PDB entry 9FG3 | electron microscopy, 3.10 A resolution | chains A and F of the 7 polymer chains in the assembly

# Chain A
Name: Gamma-aminobutyric acid receptor subunit alpha-1
Source organism: Homo sapiens
UniProtKB: P14867 (GBRA1_HUMAN); residues 5-429 here correspond to UniProt positions 32-456 (UniProt number = residue number + 27)
Sequence (411 residues; numbered -52 to 429; 71 numbers in that range are skipped by the numbering (no residue carries them; nothing is unmodelled there); the number before each row is that of its first residue; numbers below 1 keep their minus sign (Met-52 is residue -52)):
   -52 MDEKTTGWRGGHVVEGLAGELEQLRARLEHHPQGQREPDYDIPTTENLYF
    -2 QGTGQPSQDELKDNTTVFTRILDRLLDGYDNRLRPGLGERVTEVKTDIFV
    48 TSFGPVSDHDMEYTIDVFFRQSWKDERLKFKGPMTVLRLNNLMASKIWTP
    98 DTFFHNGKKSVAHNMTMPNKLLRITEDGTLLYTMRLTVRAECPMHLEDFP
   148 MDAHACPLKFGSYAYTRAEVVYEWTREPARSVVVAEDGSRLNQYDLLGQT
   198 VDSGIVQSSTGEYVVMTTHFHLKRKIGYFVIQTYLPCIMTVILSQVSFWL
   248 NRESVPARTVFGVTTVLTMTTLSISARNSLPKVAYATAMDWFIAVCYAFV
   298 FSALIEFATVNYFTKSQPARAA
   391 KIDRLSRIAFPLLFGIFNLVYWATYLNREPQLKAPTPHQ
Disordered / not traced: -52 to 9, 419-429
Disulfides: Cys139-Cys153
Covalently attached groups: glycan linked to Asn111
Sequence notes: initiating methionine (-52); expression tag (-51 to 4); linker (313-319)
Ligand contacts:
  - gamma-amino-butanoic acid (ABU): Phe65, Arg67, Leu118, Thr130
  - D3D ((19S,22R,25R)-22,25,26-trihydroxy-16,22-dioxo-17,21,23-trioxa-22lambda~5~-phosphahexacosan-19-yl (9E)-octadec-9-enoate): Asp192, Lys220, Arg221, Lys222, Ile223, Gly224, Val227, Ile228, Leu232, Pro233, Ile235, Met236, Ile239, Pro401, Phe404, Gly405, Asn408, Trp412, Leu416
Swiss-Prot annotation at these positions:
  - binding site (4-aminobutanoate): Arg67, Thr130
  - binding site (3alpha-hydroxy-5alpha-pregnan-11,20-dione): Trp246
  - glycosylation (N-linked (GlcNAc...) asparagine): Asn11, Asn111

# Chain F
Name: Nanobody38
Source organism: Lama glama
Notes: antibody fragment or engineered binder
Sequence (133 residues; row label = number of the first residue in the row):
     2 QVQLQESGGGLVQAGGSLRVSCAASGRTFTTYIMAWFRQAPGKEREFLAA
    52 MDQGRIQYYGDSVRGRFTISRDYAKNSVDLQLDGLRPEDTAVYYCAAGAG
   102 FWGLRTASSYHYWGQGTQVTVSSHHHHHHEPEA
Disordered / not traced: 125-134
Disulfides: Cys23-Cys96

# Interface between chain A and chain F
Residue-residue contacts (32; chain A residue first):
  His142(A) with Thr32(F); Tyr33(F)
  Glu144(A) with Arg28(F), salt bridge
  Ala150(A) with Phe102(F), hydrophobic
  His151(A) with Phe102(F)
  Ala152(A) with Gly101(F)
  Lys156(A) with Asp53(F), salt bridge
  Leu194(A) with Phe102(F), hydrophobic; Trp103(F)
  Gly195(A) with Trp103(F)
  Asp199(A) with Tyr59(F); Leu105(F); Arg106(F), salt bridge
  Ser200(A) with Tyr59(F)
  Gly201(A) with Gln58(F)
  Ile202(A) with Arg56(F); Ile57(F); Gln58(F), hydrogen bond (backbone-backbone)
  Val203(A) with Gly55(F); Arg56(F); Ile57(F), hydrophobic
  Gln204(A) with Arg56(F), hydrogen bond (backbone-side chain)
  Ser205(A) with Arg56(F), hydrogen bond
  Val212(A) with Ile57(F), hydrophobic
  Thr214(A) with Tyr59(F), hydrogen bond
  His216(A) with Tyr59(F); Leu105(F)
  His218(A) with Gly101(F); Phe102(F); Trp103(F), hydrogen bond (side chain-backbone); Gly104(F)
  Leu219(A) with Phe102(F)
Also at the interface, not in a pair above, chain A (22 interface residues in all): Pro140, Thr197
Also at the interface, not in a pair above, chain F (17 interface residues in all): Gln54, Ala100

# Summary
The interface between chain A and chain F involves 22 residues on one side and 17 on the other, with 5
hydrogen bonds and 3 salt bridges. Polar contacts include Glu144(A)-Arg28(F), Lys156(A)-Asp53(F) and
Asp199(A)-Arg106(F). Chain A binds compound D3D and gamma-amino-butanoic acid.
Chain A is Gamma-aminobutyric acid receptor subunit alpha-1 (Homo sapiens) and chain F is Nanobody38 (Lama
glama); the structure, Cryo-EM structure of the alpha1beta3gamma2 GABA(A) receptor in complex with GABA and
Nb38 bound twice in ..., was determined by electron microscopy.
